6QFE - chain A; structure by X-ray diffraction, 1.67 A resolution.

== Chain A ==
Protein: Kallikrein-5
Organism: Homo sapiens
Notes: EC 3.4.21.-
UniProt: Q9Y337 (KLK5_HUMAN); the construct lacks a stretch of the UniProt sequence and is renumbered around it, so the offset changes along the chain: 16-67 = UniProt 67-118; 69-74 = UniProt 119-124; 75-125 = UniProt 126-176; 128-174 = UniProt 177-223; 4 more segments
Chain sequence (227 residues; numbered 16 to 246 plus 4 insertion-coded residues; 8 numbers in that range are skipped by the numbering (no residue carries them; nothing is unmodelled there); the number before each row is that of its first residue):
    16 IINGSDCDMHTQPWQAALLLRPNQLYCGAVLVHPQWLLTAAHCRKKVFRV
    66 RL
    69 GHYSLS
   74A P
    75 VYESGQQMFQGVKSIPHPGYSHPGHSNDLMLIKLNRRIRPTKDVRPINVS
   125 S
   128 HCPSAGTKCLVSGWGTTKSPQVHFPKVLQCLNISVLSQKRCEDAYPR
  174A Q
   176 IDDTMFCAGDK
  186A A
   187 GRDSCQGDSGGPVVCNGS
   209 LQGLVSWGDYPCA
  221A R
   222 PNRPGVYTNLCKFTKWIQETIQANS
Curated features (UniProtKB/Swiss-Prot):
  - active site (Charge relay system): His57, Asp102, Ser195
  - site: His99 (Major binding site for inhibitory zinc)
  - glycosylation (N-linked (GlcNAc...) asparagine): Asn18, Asn122, Asn159, Asn202
Disulfide bonds: Cys22-Cys157, Cys42-Cys58, Cys129-Cys232, Cys136-Cys201, Cys168-Cys182, Cys191-Cys220
Covalent attachments: N-acetylglucosamine (NAG) linked to Asn18, Asn159
Ion coordination: Na+ near Gly19 (its only coordinating residue here)
Small-molecule neighbours: J08 (4-[(5-phenyl-1H-imidazol-2-yl)methylamino]-2-(pyridin-3-ylmethoxy)benzenecarboximidamide): His57, His96, Pro97, His99, Asp189, Ser190, Cys191, Gln192, Ser195, Val213, Ser214, Trp215, Gly216, Asp217, Tyr218, Cys220, Gly226

== Summary ==
Bound to chain A: compound J08. N-acetylglucosamine is covalently linked to Asn18 and Asn159. UniProt lists 3
active-site residues.
Chain A is Kallikrein-5 (Homo sapiens); the structure, Crystal Structure of Human Kallikrein 5 in complex with
GSK144, was determined by X-ray diffraction, deposited together with 6QFF, 6QFG and 6QFH.
